6GEO - chain A; structure by X-ray diffraction, 1.50 A resolution.

# Chain A
Molecule: Mycocyclosin synthase
Organism: Mycobacterium tuberculosis (strain CDC 1551 / Oshkosh)
Notes: EC 1.14.21.9
UniProtKB: P9WPP6 (CP121_MYCTO); residues 1-396 here = UniProt positions 1-396
Sequence (396 residues; numbered 1 to 396; the number before each row is that of its first residue):
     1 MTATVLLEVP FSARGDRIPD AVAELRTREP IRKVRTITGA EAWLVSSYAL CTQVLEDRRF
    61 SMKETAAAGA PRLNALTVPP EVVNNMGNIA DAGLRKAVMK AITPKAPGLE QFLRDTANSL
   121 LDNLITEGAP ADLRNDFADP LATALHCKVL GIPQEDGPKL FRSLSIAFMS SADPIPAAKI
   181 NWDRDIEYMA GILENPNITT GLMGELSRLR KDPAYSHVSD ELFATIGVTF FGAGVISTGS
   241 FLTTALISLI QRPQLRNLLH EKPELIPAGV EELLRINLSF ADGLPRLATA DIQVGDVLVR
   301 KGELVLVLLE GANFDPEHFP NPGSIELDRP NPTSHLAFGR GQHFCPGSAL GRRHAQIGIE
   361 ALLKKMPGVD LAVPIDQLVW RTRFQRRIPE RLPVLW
Unresolved in the structure: 1-2
Ion coordination: heme Fe near Cys345 (its only coordinating residue here)
Small-molecule neighbours:
  - EW2 (2-chloranyl-3-[4-(imidazol-1-ylmethyl)-1-phenyl-pyrazol-3-yl]-1H-indole): Asn74, Ala75, Leu76, Thr77, Val78, Val82, Val83, Asn85, Leu164, Ala167, Phe168, Trp182, Val228, Thr229, Gly232, Ala233, Gln385
  - heme (HEM): Met62, Met86, Ile102, His146, Phe230, Ala233, Gly234, Ser237, Thr238, Phe241, Leu274, Phe280, Leu284, Arg286, Leu309, Ala337, Phe338, Gly339, Gln342, His343, Cys345, Pro346, Gly347, Leu350, Gly351
From the paper describing this entry:
  - binding site for sulfate ion: Ser237, Arg386
  - binding site for EW2: Val83, Asn85, Phe168, Gln385

# In short
Bound to chain A: heme and compound EW2. From the paper: a binding site for EW2 at Val83, Asn85 and Phe168
among others; a binding site for sulfate ion at Ser237 and Arg386.
Chain A is Mycocyclosin synthase (Mycobacterium tuberculosis (strain CDC 1551 / Oshkosh)); the structure,
Crystal structure of Mycobacterium tuberculosis cytochrome P450 CYP121A1 in complex with Triazole Pyrazole
inhibitor 10j, was determined by X-ray diffraction, deposited together with 6GEQ.
